Entry 4LD0 (X-ray diffraction, 3.75 A resolution); this record covers chains B and C of the 5 polymer chains in the assembly.

== Chain B ==
Molecule: Crossover junction endodeoxyribonuclease RuvC
Source organism: Thermus thermophilus
Notes: EC 3.1.22.4; fragment: RuvC
UniProtKB: Q5SJC4 (RUVC_THET8); residues 1-166 here = UniProt positions 1-166
Amino-acid sequence (169 residues; numbered -2 to 166; the number before each row is that of its first residue; numbers below 1 keep their minus sign (Gly-2 is residue -2)):
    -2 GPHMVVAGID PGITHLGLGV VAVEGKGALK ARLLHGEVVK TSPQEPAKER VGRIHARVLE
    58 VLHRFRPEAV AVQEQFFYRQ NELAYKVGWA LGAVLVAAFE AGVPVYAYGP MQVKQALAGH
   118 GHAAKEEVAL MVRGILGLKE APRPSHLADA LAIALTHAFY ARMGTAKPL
Not modelled in the structure: -2 to -1, 21-25, 116-120
Sequence notes: expression tag (-2 to 0); engineered mutation Gln70 (Glu in Q5SJC4)
Curated features (UniProtKB/Swiss-Prot):
  - motif: Phe74 to Arg76 (Wedge)
  - active site: Asp7, His143, Asp146
  - binding site (Mg(2+)): Asp7, His143
  - binding site (DNA): Ile10, Thr11, Pro40, Arg47, Phe73, Phe74, Arg76, Gln77, Leu80, Lys83, Met108, Arg140
  - mutagenesis: Phe73 (F73A: About 50% HJ resolution activity), Phe74 (F74A: Slightly reduced HJ resolution activity, altered sequence specificity), Tyr75 (Y75A: Improved HJ resolution), Arg76 (R76A: Reduced HJ resolution), His143 (H143A: About wild-type HJ resolution; H143D: Improved HJ resolution), Asp146 (D146N: Loss of HJ resolution)
What the authors report for this chain:
  - mutagenesis - E70Q: abolished catalytic activity
  - binding site for the 31-nt DNA strand (chain C): Thr11, Pro40, Arg47, Arg76, Gln77, Leu80, Lys83, Met108, Arg140
  - mutagenesis - R76A: decreased catalytic activity
  - mutagenesis - Y75A, Y75A/H143D, H143D: increased catalytic activity
  - binding site for the 31-nt DNA strand (chain C): Phe73, Lys111 (proposed by the authors, not directly observed)
  - catalytic residues: His143 (by similarity / conservation)
  - binding site for the 13-nt DNA strand: Arg76 (proposed by the authors, not directly observed)
  - binding site for the 13-nt DNA strand: Gln77, Arg140

== Chain C ==
Molecule: 31-nt DNA strand
Sequence (31 nucleotides; each row starts with the number of its first residue):
     1 CAATCGGCTT TGACCTTTGG TCAATCGGCA G

== How chain B and chain C interact ==
Pairs across the interface (5):
  Arg76(B) - DT9(C)  base contact
  Arg76(B) - DT10(C)  phosphate contact
  Gln77(B) - DC8(C)  base contact
  Gln77(B) - DT9(C)  sugar contact
  Arg140(B) - DT4(C)  salt bridge to the phosphate
Interface residues without a listed pair, chain B (4 interface residues in all): Lys37
Interface residues without a listed pair, chain C (5 interface residues in all): DA3

== In short ==
Chain B and chain C form an interface of 4 and 5 residues respectively; the contacts include 1 salt bridge.
The salt-bridged pair is Arg140(B)-DT4(C). The paper reports the catalytic residue His143(B); Y75A, Y75A/H143D
and H143D of chain B increase catalytic activity; 5 substitutions were tested in all.
Here chain B is Crossover junction endodeoxyribonuclease RuvC (Thermus thermophilus) and chain C is a 31-nt
DNA strand. Entry 4LD0 (T. thermophilus RuvC in complex with Holliday junction substrate) was determined by
X-ray diffraction.
